9CXI - chains B and D of the 4 polymer chains in the assembly; structure by electron microscopy, 3.00 A resolution.

Chain B:
Name: Cone cGMP-specific 3', 5'-cyclic phosphodiesterase subunit alpha'
Organism: Homo sapiens
Notes: EC 3.1.4.35
Reference sequence: P51160 (PDE6C_HUMAN); residue numbers follow UniProt; this construct covers 2-830
Amino-acid sequence (843 residues; numbered -12 to 830; the number before each row is that of its first residue; numbers below 1 keep their minus sign (Gly-12 is residue -12)):
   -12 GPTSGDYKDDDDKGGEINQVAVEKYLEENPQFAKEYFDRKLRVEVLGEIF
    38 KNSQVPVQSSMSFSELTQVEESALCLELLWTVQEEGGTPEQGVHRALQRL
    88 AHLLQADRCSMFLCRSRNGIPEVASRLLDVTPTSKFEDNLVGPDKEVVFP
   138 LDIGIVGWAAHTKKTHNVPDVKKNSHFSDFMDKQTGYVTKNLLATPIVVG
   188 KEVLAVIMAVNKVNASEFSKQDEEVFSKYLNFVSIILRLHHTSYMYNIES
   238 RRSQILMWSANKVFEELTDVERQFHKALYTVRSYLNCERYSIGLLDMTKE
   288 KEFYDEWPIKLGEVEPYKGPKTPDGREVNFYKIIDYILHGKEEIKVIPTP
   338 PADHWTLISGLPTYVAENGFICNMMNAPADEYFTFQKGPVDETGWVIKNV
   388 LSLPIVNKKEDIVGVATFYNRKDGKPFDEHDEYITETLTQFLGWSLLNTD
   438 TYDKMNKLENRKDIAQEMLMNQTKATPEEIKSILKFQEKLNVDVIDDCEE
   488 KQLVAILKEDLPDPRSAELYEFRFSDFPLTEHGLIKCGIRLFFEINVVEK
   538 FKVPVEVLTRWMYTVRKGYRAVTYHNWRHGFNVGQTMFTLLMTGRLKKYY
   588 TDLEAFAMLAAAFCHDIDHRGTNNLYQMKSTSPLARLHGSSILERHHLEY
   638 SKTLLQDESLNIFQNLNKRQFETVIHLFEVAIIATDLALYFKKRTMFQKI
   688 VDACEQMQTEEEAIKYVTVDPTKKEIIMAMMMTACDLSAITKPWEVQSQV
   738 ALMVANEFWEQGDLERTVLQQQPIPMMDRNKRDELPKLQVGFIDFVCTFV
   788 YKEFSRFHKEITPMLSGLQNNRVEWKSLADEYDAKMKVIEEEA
Disordered / not traced: -12 to 50, 824-830
Sequence notes: expression tag (-12 to 1)
Ion coordination: Zn2+: His566, His602, Asp603, Asp723; Mg2+ near Asp603 (its only coordinating residue here)
Residues lining bound ligands: cyclic guanosine monophosphate (PCG): Arg95, Ser97, Leu115, Asp116, Phe136, Gly141, Ile142, Val143, His163, Phe164, Ser165, Met168, Asp169, Thr172, Tyr174, Thr176, Leu179, Met195, Val197
UniProt features mapped onto this chain:
  - active site: His562 (Proton donor)
  - binding site (3',5'-cyclic GMP): Ser97, Asp116, Asp169 to Thr172, Thr176
  - binding site (a divalent metal cation): His566, His602, Asp603, Asp723
  - natural variant: Arg29 (R29W: In COD4 and ACHM5), Arg104 (R104W: In ACHM5), Tyr323 (Y323N: In ACHM5), Pro391 (P391L: In ACHM5), Met455 (M455V: In ACHM5), His602 (H602L: In ACHM5), Glu790 (E790K: In ACHM5), Ile826 (I826S: Found in a renal cell carcinoma sample)
What the authors report for this chain:
  - disease-associated variants - R29W, Y323N (citing earlier work)
  - mutagenesis - L115F: increased binding to cyclic guanosine monophosphate

Chain D:
Name: rod pg
Organism: Mus musculus
Amino-acid sequence (99 residues; numbered -11 to 87; the number before each row is that of its first residue; numbers below 1 keep their minus sign (Met-11 is residue -11)):
   -11 MVGYPYDVPDYAMNLEPPKAEIRSATRVMGGPVTPRKGPPKFKQRQTRQF
    39 KSKPPKKGVQGFGDDIPGMEGLGTDITVICPWEAFNHLELHELAQYGII
Disordered / not traced: -11 to 25, 41-52, 62-71

How chain B and chain D interact:
Contacting residue pairs (20; chain B residue first):
  Met244(B) - Phe38(D)  hydrophobic
  Trp245(B) - Gln37(D)
  Trp245(B) - Phe38(D)  hydrophobic
  Asn248(B) - Phe38(D)  hydrogen bond (side chain-backbone)
  Lys249(B) - Ser40(D)  hydrogen bond
  Glu258(B) - Leu60(D)
  Arg259(B) - Leu60(D)
  Arg259(B) - Gly61(D)  hydrogen bond (side chain-backbone)
  His262(B) - Ile54(D)
  His262(B) - Pro55(D)  hydrogen bond (side chain-backbone)
  His262(B) - Met57(D)
  His262(B) - Leu60(D)
  Lys263(B) - Met57(D)
  Tyr266(B) - Ile54(D)  hydrophobic
  Tyr266(B) - Pro55(D)
  Lys319(B) - Leu60(D)
  Ile321(B) - Leu60(D)  hydrophobic
  Ile331(B) - Pro55(D)
  Val333(B) - Gly56(D)
  Val333(B) - Leu60(D)  hydrophobic
Also at the interface, not in a pair above, chain B (14 interface residues in all): Glu252
Also at the interface, not in a pair above, chain D (10 interface residues in all): Gly59

Overview:
14 residues of chain B and 10 residues of chain D are in contact; the contacts include 4 hydrogen bonds. Polar
contacts include Asn248(B)-Phe38(D), Lys249(B)-Ser40(D) and Arg259(B)-Gly61(D). Chain B binds cyclic guanosine
monophosphate. The paper reports that L115F of chain B increases binding to cyclic guanosine monophosphate.
Chain B is Cone cGMP-specific 3', 5'-cyclic phosphodiesterase subunit alpha' (Homo sapiens) and chain D is rod
pg (Mus musculus); the structure, Structure of PDE6C in complex with the rod inhibitory p gamma subunit in the
absence of ..., was determined by electron microscopy together with 9CXG, 9CXH and 9CXJ from the same study.
